6J8E - chains C and A of the 3 polymer chains in the assembly; structure by electron microscopy, 3.00 A resolution.

# Chain C
Protein: Sodium channel subunit beta-2
Organism: Homo sapiens
Reference sequence: O60939 (SCN2B_HUMAN); residue numbers follow UniProt; this construct covers 27-148
Sequence (122 residues; numbered 27 to 148; the number before each row is that of its first residue):
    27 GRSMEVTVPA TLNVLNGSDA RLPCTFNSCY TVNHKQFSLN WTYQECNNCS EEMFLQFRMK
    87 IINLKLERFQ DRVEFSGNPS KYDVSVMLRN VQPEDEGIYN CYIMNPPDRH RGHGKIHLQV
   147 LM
UniProt features mapped onto this chain:
  - site (Binds SCN2A): Tyr56, Arg135
  - glycosylation (N-linked (GlcNAc...) asparagine): Asn42, Asn66, Asn74
  - natural variant: Arg28 (R28Q: In ATFB14; R28W: In ATFB14)
  - mutagenesis: Cys55 (C55A/S: Does not bind alpha subunit. Loss of ability to protect alpha subunit from inhibition by the spider protoxin-II)
Disulfide bonds: Cys50-Cys127, Cys72-Cys75

# Chain A
Protein: Sodium channel protein type 2 subunit alpha
Organism: Homo sapiens
Reference sequence: Q99250 (SCN2A_HUMAN); residue numbers follow UniProt; this construct covers 1-2005
Sequence (2048 residues; numbered -42 to 2005; the number before each row is that of its first residue; numbers below 1 keep their minus sign (Met-42 is residue -42)):
   -42 MASWSHPQFE KGGGARGGSG GGSWSHPQFE KGFDYKDDDD KGTMAQSVLV PPGPDSFRFF
    18 TRESLAAIEQ RIAEEKAKRP KQERKDEDDE NGPKPNSDLE AGKSLPFIYG DIPPEMVSVP
    78 LEDLDPYYIN KKTFIVLNKG KAISRFSATP ALYILTPFNP IRKLAIKILV HSLFNMLIMC
   138 TILTNCVFMT MSNPPDWTKN VEYTFTGIYT FESLIKILAR GFCLEDFTFL RDPWNWLDFT
   198 VITFAYVTEF VDLGNVSALR TFRVLRALKT ISVIPGLKTI VGALIQSVKK LSDVMILTVF
   258 CLSVFALIGL QLFMGNLRNK CLQWPPDNSS FEINITSFFN NSLDGNGTTF NRTVSIFNWD
   318 EYIEDKSHFY FLEGQNDALL CGNSSDAGQC PEGYICVKAG RNPNYGYTSF DTFSWAFLSL
   378 FRLMTQDFWE NLYQLTLRAA GKTYMIFFVL VIFLGSFYLI NLILAVVAMA YEEQNQATLE
   438 EAEQKEAEFQ QMLEQLKKQQ EEAQAAAAAA SAESRDFSGA GGIGVFSESS SVASKLSSKS
   498 EKELKNRRKK KKQKEQSGEE EKNDRVRKSE SEDSIRRKGF RFSLEGSRLT YEKRFSSPHQ
   558 SLLSIRGSLF SPRRNSRASL FSFRGRAKDI GSENDFADDE HSTFEDNDSR RDSLFVPHRH
   618 GERRHSNVSQ ASRASRVLPI LPMNGKMHSA VDCNGVVSLV GGPSTLTSAG QLLPEGTTTE
   678 TEIRKRRSSS YHVSMDLLED PTSRQRAMSI ASILTNTMEE LEESRQKCPP CWYKFANMCL
   738 IWDCCKPWLK VKHLVNLVVM DPFVDLAITI CIVLNTLFMA MEHYPMTEQF SSVLSVGNLV
   798 FTGIFTAEMF LKIIAMDPYY YFQEGWNIFD GFIVSLSLME LGLANVEGLS VLRSFRLLRV
   858 FKLAKSWPTL NMLIKIIGNS VGALGNLTLV LAIIVFIFAV VGMQLFGKSY KECVCKISND
   918 CELPRWHMHD FFHSFLIVFR VLCGEWIETM WDCMEVAGQT MCLTVFMMVM VIGNLVVLNL
   978 FLALLLSSFS SDNLAATDDD NEMNNLQIAV GRMQKGIDFV KRKIREFIQK AFVRKQKALD
  1038 EIKPLEDLNN KKDSCISNHT TIEIGKDLNY LKDGNGTTSG IGSSVEKYVV DESDYMSFIN
  1098 NPSLTVTVPI AVGESDFENL NTEEFSSESD MEESKEKLNA TSSSEGSTVD IGAPAEGEQP
  1158 EVEPEESLEP EACFTEDCVR KFKCCQISIE EGKGKLWWNL RKTCYKIVEH NWFETFIVFM
  1218 ILLSSGALAF EDIYIEQRKT IKTMLEYADK VFTYIFILEM LLKWVAYGFQ VYFTNAWCWL
  1278 DFLIVDVSLV SLTANALGYS ELGAIKSLRT LRALRPLRAL SRFEGMRVVV NALLGAIPSI
  1338 MNVLLVCLIF WLIFSIMGVN LFAGKFYHCI NYTTGEMFDV SVVNNYSECK ALIESNQTAR
  1398 WKNVKVNFDN VGLGYLSLLQ VATFKGWMDI MYAAVDSRNV ELQPKYEDNL YMYLYFVIFI
  1458 IFGSFFTLNL FIGVIIDNFN QQKKKFGGQD IFMTEEQKKY YNAMKKLGSK KPQKPIPRPA
  1518 NKFQGMVFDF VTKQVFDISI MILICLNMVT MMVETDDQSQ EMTNILYWIN LVFIVLFTGE
  1578 CVLKLISLRY YYFTIGWNIF DFVVVILSIV GMFLAELIEK YFVSPTLFRV IRLARIGRIL
  1638 RLIKGAKGIR TLLFALMMSL PALFNIGLLL FLVMFIYAIF GMSNFAYVKR EVGIDDMFNF
  1698 ETFGNSMICL FQITTSAGWD GLLAPILNSG PPDCDPDKDH PGSSVKGDCG NPSVGIFFFV
  1758 SYIIISFLVV VNMYIAVILE NFSVATEESA EPLSEDDFEM FYEVWEKFDP DATQFIEFAK
  1818 LSDFADALDP PLLIAKPNKV QLIAMDLPMV SGDRIHCLDI LFAFTKRVLG ESGEMDALRI
  1878 QMEERFMASN PSKVSYEPIT TTLKRKQEEV SAIIIQRAYR RYLLKQKVKK VSSIYKKDKG
  1938 KECDGTPIKE DTLIDKLNEN STPEKTDMTP STTSPPSYDS VTKPEKEKFE KDKSEKEDKG
  1998 KDIRESKK
Disordered / not traced: -42 to 116, 285-313, 442-739, 988-1190, 1786-2005
Construct notes: expression tag (-42 to 0)
UniProt features mapped onto this chain:
  - region: Asp917, Cys918 (Binds SCN2B)
  - site: Glu330 (Binds Mu-conotoxin KIIIA), Tyr362 (Binds Mu-conotoxin KIIIA), Glu909 (Binds SCN2B), Asn916 (Binds Mu-conotoxin KIIIA), Leu920 (Binds Mu-conotoxin KIIIA), Glu945 (Binds Mu-conotoxin KIIIA), Asp949 (Binds Mu-conotoxin KIIIA), Met1374 (Binds Mu-conotoxin KIIIA), Tyr1429 (Binds Mu-conotoxin KIIIA), Tyr1443 (Binds Mu-conotoxin KIIIA), Phe1489 (Important for channel closure)
  - modified residue: Ser4 (Phosphoserine), Ser468 (Phosphoserine), Ser471 (Phosphoserine), Ser484 (Phosphoserine), Ser526 (Phosphoserine), Ser528 (Phosphoserine), Ser531 (Phosphoserine), Ser553 (Phosphoserine), Ser554 (Phosphoserine), Ser558 (Phosphoserine), Ser573 (Phosphoserine), Ser576 (Phosphoserine), Ser589 (Phosphoserine), Ser610 (Phosphoserine), Ser623 (Phosphoserine), Ser686 (Phosphoserine), Ser687 (Phosphoserine), Ser721 (Phosphoserine), Ser1506 (Phosphoserine), Ser1930 (Phosphoserine) and 4 more in UniProt
  - glycosylation (N-linked (GlcNAc...) asparagine): Asn212, Asn285, Asn291, Asn297, Asn303, Asn308, Asn340, Asn1368, Asn1382, Asn1393
  - cross-link: Lys38 (Glycyl lysine isopeptide (Lys-Gly) (interchain with G-Cter in SUMO1))
  - natural variant: Asp12 (D12N: Found in a patient with autism spectrum disorder), Asp82 (D82G: Found in a patient with autism spectrum disorder), Arg102 to Lys2005 (deletion: Found in a patient with intractable epilepsy and severe mental decline), Asn132 (N132K: In DEE11), Met136 (M136I: In DEE11), Glu169 to Lys2005 (deletion: Found in a patient with schizofrenia; uncertain significance), Glu169 (E169G: In DEE11), Ile172 (I172V: Found in a patient with non-specific acute encephalopathy; uncertain significance), Arg188 (R188W: In BFIS3), Trp191 (W191C: In DEE11; W191G: Found in a patient with drug-resistant focal epilepsy), Val208 (V208E: In BFIS3), Gly211 (G211D: In DEE11), 85 further natural variant entries in UniProt
Disulfide bonds: Cys278-Cys338, Cys912-Cys918, Cys950-Cys959, Cys1366-Cys1386, Cys1731-Cys1746
Glycans and other covalent adducts: glycan linked to Asn340; N-acetylglucosamine (NAG) linked to Asn1368, Asn1382, Asn1393
Metal / ion sites: Na+: Asp384, Glu942
Small-molecule neighbours: 9Z9 ((3beta,14beta,17beta,25R)-3-[4-methoxy-3-(methoxymethyl)butoxy]spirost-5-en): Leu421, Ala425, Phe978, Leu979, Leu982, Leu983, Phe986, Leu1465, Ile1469, Ile1473, Asn1477, Phe1764, Val1768, Tyr1771, Ile1772, Ile1775, Leu1776, Phe1779

# Interface between chain C and chain A
Inter-chain disulfides: Cys55(C)-Cys910(A)
Pairs across the interface (15; chain C residue first):
  Gly27(C) with Lys905(A); Lys908(A); Glu909(A)
  Arg28(C) with His926(A), hydrogen bond
  Cys55(C) with Glu909(A); Cys910(A), disulfide; Lys913(A)
  Tyr56(C) with Glu909(A), hydrogen bond (side chain-backbone); Cys910(A); Val911(A), hydrogen bond (side chain-backbone); Cys912(A)
  Pro133(C) with Cys912(A), hydrogen bond (backbone-side chain); Cys918(A)
  Arg135(C) with Asp917(A), salt bridge; Cys918(A), hydrogen bond (side chain-backbone)
Other interface residues (no listed pair), chain C (8 interface residues in all): Asp134, His136
Other interface residues (no listed pair), chain A (11 interface residues in all): Glu919

# In short
8 residues of chain C face 11 of chain A across their interface; the contacts include 1 disulfide bond, 5
hydrogen bonds and 1 salt bridge. Among the polar pairs are Arg135(C)-Asp917(A), Arg28(C)-His926(A) and
Tyr56(C)-Glu909(A). Chain A binds compound 9Z9.
Here chain C is Sodium channel subunit beta-2 and chain A is Sodium channel protein type 2 subunit alpha, both
from Homo sapiens. Entry 6J8E (Human Nav1.2-beta2-KIIIA ternary complex) was determined by electron
microscopy.
